Entry 6RFT (X-ray diffraction, 2.30 A resolution); this record covers chains B and C of the 6 polymer chains in the assembly.

[Chain B (and C)]
Protein: Uncharacterized N-acetyltransferase D2E36_21790
Organism: Mycobacteroides abscessus
Notes: EC 2.3.1.-; chain C of this document is another copy of the same molecule, construct and numbering; everything in this record applies to it too
Reference sequence: A0A3A1BNP8 (A0A3A1BNP8_9MYCO); numbering as in UniProt (aligned over 2-411)
Chain sequence (411 residues; numbered 1 to 411; the number before each row is that of its first residue):
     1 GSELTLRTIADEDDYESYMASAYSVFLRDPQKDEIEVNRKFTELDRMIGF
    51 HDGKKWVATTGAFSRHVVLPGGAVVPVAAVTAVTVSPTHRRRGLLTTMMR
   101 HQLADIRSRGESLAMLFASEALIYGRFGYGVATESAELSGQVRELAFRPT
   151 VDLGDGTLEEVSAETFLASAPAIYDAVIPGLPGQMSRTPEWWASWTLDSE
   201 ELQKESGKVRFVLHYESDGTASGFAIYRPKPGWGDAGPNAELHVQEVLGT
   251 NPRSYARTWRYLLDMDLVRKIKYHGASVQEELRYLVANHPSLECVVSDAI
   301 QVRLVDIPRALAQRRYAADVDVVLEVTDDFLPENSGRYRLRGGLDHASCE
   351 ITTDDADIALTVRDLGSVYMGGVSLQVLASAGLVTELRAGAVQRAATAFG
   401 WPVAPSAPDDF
Disordered / not traced: 1-3, 233-238 (chain C: 1, 232-238)
Modified / non-standard residues: Mse19, Mse47, Mse98, Mse99, Mse115, Mse185, Mse265, Mse370 (selenomethionine; parent Met)
Differences from the reference sequence: expression tag (1)
Residues lining bound ligands: acetyl coenzyme A (ACO): Val25, Phe26, Thr81, Ala82, Val83, Thr84, Val85, His89, Arg90, Arg91, Arg92, Gly93, Leu94, Leu95, Thr96, Leu116, Phe117, Ser119, Glu120, Leu122, Ile123, Tyr124, Arg126, Phe127
From the paper describing this entry:
  - binding site for acetyl coenzyme A: Val83, Val85, Arg91, Arg92, Leu95, Thr96, Ser119, Glu120
  - binding site for acetyl coenzyme A: Phe26, Thr81 (from molecular simulation)

[How chain B and chain C interact]
Contacting residue pairs - 22 pairs, chain B then chain C:
  Arg143(B) with Glu120(C), salt bridge
  Leu158(B) with Thr88(C)
  Glu159(B) with Lys55(C), salt bridge; Thr88(C); His89(C)
  Glu160(B) with Lys55(C); Thr88(C)
  Lys208(B) with Asp29(C)
  Arg210(B) with Ser24(C), hydrogen bond (side chain-backbone); Leu27(C)
  Pro229(B) with Leu27(C), hydrophobic
  Pro231(B) with Leu27(C)
  Ala240(B) with Leu27(C), hydrophobic
  Tyr261(B) with Pro87(C); Thr88(C)
  Asp264(B) with Arg90(C), hydrogen bond (backbone-side chain)
  Asp266(B) with Arg90(C), salt bridge; Glu120(C)
  Leu267(B) with Val25(C); Phe26(C), hydrophobic
  Val268(B) with Leu27(C), hydrophobic
  Arg269(B) with Glu120(C), salt bridge
Also at the interface, not in a pair above, chain B (16 interface residues in all): Mse265
Also at the interface, not in a pair above, chain C (13 interface residues in all): Asp52, Arg91

[Overview]
16 residues of chain B and 13 residues of chain C are in contact, with 2 hydrogen bonds and 4 salt bridges.
Among the polar pairs are Arg143(B)-Glu120(C), Glu159(B)-Lys55(C) and Asp266(B)-Arg90(C). Chain B binds acetyl
coenzyme A. From the paper: a binding site for acetyl coenzyme A at Val83(B), Val85(B) and Arg91(B) among
others.
Both chains are Uncharacterized N-acetyltransferase D2E36_21790 (Mycobacteroides abscessus). Entry 6RFT
(Crystal structure of Eis2 from Mycobacterium abscessus bound to Acetyl-CoA) was determined by X-ray
diffraction together with 6RFX and 6RFY from the same study.
